4F5R - chains A and P of the 4 polymer chains in the assembly; structure by X-ray diffraction, 2.20 A resolution.

# Chain A
Protein: DNA polymerase beta
From: Homo sapiens
Notes: EC 2.7.7.7, 4.2.99.-
UniProt: P06746 (DPOLB_HUMAN); numbering as in UniProt (aligned over 1-335)
Amino-acid sequence (335 residues; each row starts with the number of its first residue):
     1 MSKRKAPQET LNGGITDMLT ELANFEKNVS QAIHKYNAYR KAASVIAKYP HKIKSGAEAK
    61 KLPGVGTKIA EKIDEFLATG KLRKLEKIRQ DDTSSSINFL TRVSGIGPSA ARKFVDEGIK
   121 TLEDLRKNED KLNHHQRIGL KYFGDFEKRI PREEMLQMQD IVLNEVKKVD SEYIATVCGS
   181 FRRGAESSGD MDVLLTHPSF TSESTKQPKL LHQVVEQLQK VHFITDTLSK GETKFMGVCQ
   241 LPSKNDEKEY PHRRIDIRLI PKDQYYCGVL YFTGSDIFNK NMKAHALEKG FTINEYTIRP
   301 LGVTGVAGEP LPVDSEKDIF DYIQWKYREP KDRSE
Not modelled in the structure: 1-9, 206
Differences from the reference sequence: engineered mutation Lys283 (Arg in P06746)
Ion coordination: Na+: Thr101, Val103, Ile106 (shared with DG9(P) of chain P)
Small-molecule neighbours: 6CF (2'-deoxy-5'-O-[(S)-{difluoro[(S)-hydroxy(phosphonooxy)phosphoryl]methyl}(hydroxy)phosphoryl]cytidine): Arg149, Gly179, Ser180, Arg183, Ser187, Ser188, Gly189, Asp190, Tyr271, Phe272, Thr273, Gly274, Ser275, Asp276, Asn279
UniProt features mapped onto this chain:
  - region: Arg183 to Asp192 (DNA-binding)
  - active site: Lys72 (Nucleophile)
  - binding site (K(+)): Lys60, Leu62, Val65, Thr101, Val103, Ile106
  - binding site (Na(+)): Lys60, Leu62, Val65, Thr101, Val103, Ile106
  - binding site (dATP): Arg149, Ser180, Arg183, Gly189, Asp190
  - binding site (dCTP): Arg149, Ser180, Arg183, Gly189, Asp190
  - binding site (dGTP): Arg149, Ser180, Arg183, Gly189, Asp190, Asp192
  - binding site (dTTP): Arg149, Ser180, Arg183, Gly189, Asp190
  - binding site (Mg(2+)): Asp190, Asp192, Asp256
  - modified residue: Lys72 (N6-acetyllysine), Arg83 (Omega-N-methylarginine), Arg152 (Omega-N-methylarginine)
  - cross-link (Glycyl lysine isopeptide (Lys-Gly)): Lys41 (interchain with G-Cter in ubiquitin), Lys61 (interchain with G-Cter in ubiquitin), Lys81 (interchain with G-Cter in ubiquitin)
What the authors report for this chain:
  - mutagenesis - R283K: decreased catalytic activity

# Chain P
Molecule: 10-nt DNA strand
Sequence (10 nucleotides; row label = number of the first residue in the row):
     1 GCTGATGCGC
Ion coordination: Na+: DG9 (shared with Thr101(A), Val103(A), Ile106(A) of chain A)

# How chain A and chain P interact
Pairs across the interface (15):
  Val103(A) with DG9(P), phosphate contact
  Ser104(A) with DG9(P), phosphate contact
  Gly105(A) with DC8(P), phosphate contact; DG9(P), hydrogen bond to the phosphate
  Ile106(A) with DG9(P), phosphate contact
  Gly107(A) with DC8(P), hydrogen bond to the phosphate
  Pro108(A) with DC8(P), phosphate contact
  Ser109(A) with DG7(P), phosphate contact; DC8(P), hydrogen bond to the phosphate
  Ala110(A) with DC8(P), hydrogen bond to the phosphate
  His135(A) with DG9(P), sugar contact
  Lys234(A) with DG9(P), base contact
  Arg254(A) with DC10(P), salt bridge to the phosphate
  Asp256(A) with DC10(P), phosphate contact
  Arg258(A) with DC10(P), hydrogen bond to the phosphate
Also at the interface, not in a pair above, chain A (15 interface residues in all): Asp190, Met236

# Summary
The interface between chain A and chain P involves 15 residues on one side and 4 on the other, with 5 hydrogen
bonds and 1 salt bridge. Among the polar pairs are Gly105(A)-DG9(P), Gly107(A)-DC8(P) and Ser109(A)-DC8(P).
Bound to chain A: compound 6CF. From the paper: R283K of chain A reduces catalytic activity.
Chain A is DNA polymerase beta (Homo sapiens) and chain P is a 10-nt DNA strand; the structure, Open and
closed ternary complex of R283K DNA polymerase beta with a dCTP analog in the ..., was determined by X-ray
diffraction (same publication as 4F5N, 4F5O, 4F5P and 4F5Q).
